PDB entry 7M8R | X-ray diffraction, 2.22 A resolution | chains A and E of the 8 polymer chains in the assembly

Chain A (and E):
Protein: Methane monooxygenase component A alpha chain
Organism: Methylosinus trichosporium OB3b
Notes: chain E of this document is another copy of the same molecule, construct and numbering; everything in this record applies to it too
UniProtKB: A0A2D2D5X0 (A0A2D2D5X0_METTR); numbering as in UniProt (aligned over 12-526)
Sequence (515 residues; numbered 12 to 526; the number before each row is that of its first residue):
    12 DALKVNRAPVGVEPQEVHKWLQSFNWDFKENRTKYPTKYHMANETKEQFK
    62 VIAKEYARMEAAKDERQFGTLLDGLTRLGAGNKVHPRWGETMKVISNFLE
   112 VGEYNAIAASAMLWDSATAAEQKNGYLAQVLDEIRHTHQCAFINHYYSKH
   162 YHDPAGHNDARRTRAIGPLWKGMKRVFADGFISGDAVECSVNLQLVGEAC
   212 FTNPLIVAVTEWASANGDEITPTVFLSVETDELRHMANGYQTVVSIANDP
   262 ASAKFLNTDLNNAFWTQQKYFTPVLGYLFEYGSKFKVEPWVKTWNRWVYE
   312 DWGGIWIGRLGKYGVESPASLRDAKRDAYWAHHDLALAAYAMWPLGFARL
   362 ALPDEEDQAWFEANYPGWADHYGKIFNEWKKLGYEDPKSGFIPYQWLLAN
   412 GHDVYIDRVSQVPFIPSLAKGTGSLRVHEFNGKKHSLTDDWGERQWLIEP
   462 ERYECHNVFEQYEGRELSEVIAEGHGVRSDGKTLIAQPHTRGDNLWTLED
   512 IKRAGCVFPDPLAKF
Metal / ion sites: Fe ion site 1: Glu114, Glu144, His147 (together with benzoic acid); Fe ion site 2: Glu144, Glu209, Glu243, His246 (together with benzoic acid)
Residues lining bound ligands: benzoic acid (BEZ): Leu110, Gly113, Glu114, Ala117, Glu144, His147, Phe188, Phe192, Leu204, Gly208, Glu209, Thr213, Leu216, Glu243, His246

Chain A / chain E interface:
Residue-residue contacts - 19 pairs, chain A then chain E:
  Glu76(A) - Glu76(E)
  Arg77(A) - Gly80(E)
  Arg77(A) - Leu83(E)
  Gly80(A) - Arg77(E)
  Gly80(A) - Thr81(E)  hydrogen bond (backbone-side chain)
  Thr81(A) - Gly80(E)  hydrogen bond (side chain-backbone)
  Thr81(A) - Thr81(E)
  Thr81(A) - Asp84(E)  hydrogen bond
  Thr81(A) - Gly85(E)  hydrogen bond (side chain-backbone)
  Leu83(A) - Arg77(E)
  Asp84(A) - Arg77(E)
  Asp84(A) - Thr81(E)  hydrogen bond
  Asp84(A) - Thr234(E)
  Gly85(A) - Thr81(E)  hydrogen bond (backbone-side chain)
  Arg88(A) - Thr234(E)  hydrogen bond
  Leu89(A) - Glu230(E)
  Glu230(A) - Leu89(E)
  Thr234(A) - Asp84(E)
  Thr234(A) - Arg88(E)  hydrogen bond
Other interface residues (no listed pair), chain A (13 interface residues in all): Leu86, Leu237
Other interface residues (no listed pair), chain E (13 interface residues in all): Pro233, Leu237

Summary:
The chain A/chain E interface involves 13 residues from each chain; the contacts include 8 hydrogen bonds.
Among the polar pairs are Gly80(A)-Thr81(E), Thr81(A)-Asp84(E) and Thr81(A)-Gly85(E). Bound to chain A:
benzoic acid. The Fe ion site 1 is built by Glu114(A), Glu144(A) and His147(A).
Both chains are Methane monooxygenase component A alpha chain (Methylosinus trichosporium OB3b). Entry 7M8R
(Complex structure of Methane monooxygenase hydroxylase and regulatory subunit with fluorosubstituted
tryptophans) was determined by X-ray diffraction together with 7M8Q from the same study.
